Entry 7L5K (X-ray diffraction, 1.86 A resolution); this record covers chain A.

# Chain A
Name: Lipocalin family protein
Source organism: Escherichia coli
UniProtKB: A0A768MZ64 (A0A768MZ64_ECOLX); numbering as in UniProt (aligned over 20-177)
Amino-acid sequence (177 residues; row label = number of the first residue in the row):
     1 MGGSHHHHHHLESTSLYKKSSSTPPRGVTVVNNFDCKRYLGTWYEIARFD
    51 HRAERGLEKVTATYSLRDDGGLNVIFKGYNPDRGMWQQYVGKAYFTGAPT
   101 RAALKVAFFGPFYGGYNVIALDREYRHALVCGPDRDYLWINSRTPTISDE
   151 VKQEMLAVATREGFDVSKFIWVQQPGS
Disordered / not traced: 1-19
Differences from the reference sequence: expression tag (1-19); engineered mutation Ser-22 (Pro in A0A768MZ64), Cys-36 (Ala in A0A768MZ64), Ala-53 (Phe in A0A768MZ64), Phe-76 (Asn in A0A768MZ64), Tyr-89 (Ser in A0A768MZ64), Val-90 (Glu in A0A768MZ64), Asn-141 (Leu in A0A768MZ64)
What the authors report for this chain:
  - mutagenesis - V90E: decreased stability

# Summary
The paper reports that V90E reduces stability.
Chain A is Lipocalin family protein (Escherichia coli); the structure, Crystal structure of the DiB-RM
protein, was determined by X-ray diffraction together with 7L5L and 7L5M from the same study.
